PDB entry 1XKH | X-ray diffraction, 3.60 A resolution | chains A and I

Chain A:
Molecule: Ferripyoverdine receptor
From: Pseudomonas aeruginosa
Reference sequence: P48632 (FPVA_PSEAE); numbering as in UniProt (aligned over 129-815)
Amino-acid sequence (687 residues; each row starts with the number of its first residue):
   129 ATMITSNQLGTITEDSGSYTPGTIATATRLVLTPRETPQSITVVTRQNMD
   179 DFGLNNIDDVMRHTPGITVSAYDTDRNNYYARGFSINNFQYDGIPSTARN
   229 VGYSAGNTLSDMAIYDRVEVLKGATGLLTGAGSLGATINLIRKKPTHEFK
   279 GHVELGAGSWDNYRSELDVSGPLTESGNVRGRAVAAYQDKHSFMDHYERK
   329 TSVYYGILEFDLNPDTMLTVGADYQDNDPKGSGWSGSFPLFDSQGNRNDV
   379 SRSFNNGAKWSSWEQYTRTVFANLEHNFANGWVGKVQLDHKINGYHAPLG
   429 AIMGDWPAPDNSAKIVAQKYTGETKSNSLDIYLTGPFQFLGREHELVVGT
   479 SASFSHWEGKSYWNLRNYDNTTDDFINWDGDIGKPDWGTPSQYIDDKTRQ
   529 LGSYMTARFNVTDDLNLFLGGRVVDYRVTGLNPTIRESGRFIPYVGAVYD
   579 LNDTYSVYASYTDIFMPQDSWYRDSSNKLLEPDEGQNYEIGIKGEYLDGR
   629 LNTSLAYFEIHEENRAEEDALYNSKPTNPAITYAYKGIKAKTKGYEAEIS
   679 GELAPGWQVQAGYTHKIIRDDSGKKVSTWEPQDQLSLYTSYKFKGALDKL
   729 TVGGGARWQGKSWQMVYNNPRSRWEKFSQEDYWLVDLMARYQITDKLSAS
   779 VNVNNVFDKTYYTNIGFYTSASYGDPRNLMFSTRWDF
Modified residues: Mse131, Mse177, Mse189, Mse240, Mse322, Mse345, Mse431, Mse533, Mse594, Mse743, Mse766, Mse808 (selenomethionine; parent Met)
Residues lining bound ligands: PVE ((1S)-1-carboxy-5-[(3-carboxypropanoyl)amino]-8,9-dihydroxy-1,2,3,4-tetrahydropyrimido[1,2-a]quinolin-11-ium): Y200, R204, Y208, S213, V229, G230, Y796
Curated features (UniProtKB/Swiss-Prot):
  - motif: S798 to F815 (TonB C-terminal box)

Chain I:
Molecule: Pyoverdin C-E
Amino-acid sequence (8 residues; each row starts with the number of its first residue):
     2 SRSKKKTT
Modified residues: S2, S4 (D-serine; DSN); K5, K7 (n^5^-formyl-n^5^-hydroxy-l-ornithine; FHO)
Covalent attachments: covalent link K6-T9
Residues lining bound ligands: PVE ((1S)-1-carboxy-5-[(3-carboxypropanoyl)amino]-8,9-dihydroxy-1,2,3,4-tetrahydropyrimido[1,2-a]quinolin-11-ium): S2, R3, S4, K7

Chain A / chain I interface:
Residue-residue contacts (18):
  R204(A) - K7(I)
  N228(A) - R3(I)
  Y231(A) - S4(I)  hydrogen bond (side chain-backbone)
  W362(A) - K7(I)
  V444(A) - K7(I)
  V444(A) - T8(I)
  Q446(A) - K6(I)  hydrogen bond (side chain-backbone)
  Q446(A) - K7(I)  hydrogen bond (side chain-backbone)
  Y448(A) - K5(I)
  W491(A) - K6(I)
  D597(A) - R3(I)  salt bridge
  W599(A) - S2(I)
  W599(A) - S4(I)
  Y600(A) - S2(I)
  Y600(A) - R3(I)
  Y663(A) - S2(I)
  F795(A) - K7(I)
  Y796(A) - K7(I)
Other interface residues (no listed pair), chain A (17 interface residues in all): G230, Mse431, Q520

Overview:
17 residues of chain A face 7 of chain I across their interface; the contacts include 3 hydrogen bonds and 1
salt bridge. Among the polar pairs are D597(A)-R3(I), Y231(A)-S4(I) and Q446(A)-K6(I). Compound PVE is bound
between chain A and chain I.
Chain A is Ferripyoverdine receptor (Pseudomonas aeruginosa) and chain I is Pyoverdin C-E; the structure,
Pyoverdine outer membrane receptor FpvA from Pseudomonas aeruginosa PAO1 bound to pyoverdine, was determined
by X-ray diffraction.
